8B5R - chains B and X of the 11 polymer chains in the assembly; structure by electron microscopy, 6.10 A resolution (low resolution: residue-level contacts below are approximate; hydrogen-bond / salt-bridge calls are withheld).

Chain B:
Protein: Transitional endoplasmic reticulum ATPase
From: Homo sapiens
Notes: EC 3.6.4.6
Reference sequence: P55072 (TERA_HUMAN); residues 2-806 here = UniProt positions 2-806
Sequence (812 residues; numbered -5 to 806; the number before each row is that of its first residue; numbers below 1 keep their minus sign (Met-5 is residue -5)):
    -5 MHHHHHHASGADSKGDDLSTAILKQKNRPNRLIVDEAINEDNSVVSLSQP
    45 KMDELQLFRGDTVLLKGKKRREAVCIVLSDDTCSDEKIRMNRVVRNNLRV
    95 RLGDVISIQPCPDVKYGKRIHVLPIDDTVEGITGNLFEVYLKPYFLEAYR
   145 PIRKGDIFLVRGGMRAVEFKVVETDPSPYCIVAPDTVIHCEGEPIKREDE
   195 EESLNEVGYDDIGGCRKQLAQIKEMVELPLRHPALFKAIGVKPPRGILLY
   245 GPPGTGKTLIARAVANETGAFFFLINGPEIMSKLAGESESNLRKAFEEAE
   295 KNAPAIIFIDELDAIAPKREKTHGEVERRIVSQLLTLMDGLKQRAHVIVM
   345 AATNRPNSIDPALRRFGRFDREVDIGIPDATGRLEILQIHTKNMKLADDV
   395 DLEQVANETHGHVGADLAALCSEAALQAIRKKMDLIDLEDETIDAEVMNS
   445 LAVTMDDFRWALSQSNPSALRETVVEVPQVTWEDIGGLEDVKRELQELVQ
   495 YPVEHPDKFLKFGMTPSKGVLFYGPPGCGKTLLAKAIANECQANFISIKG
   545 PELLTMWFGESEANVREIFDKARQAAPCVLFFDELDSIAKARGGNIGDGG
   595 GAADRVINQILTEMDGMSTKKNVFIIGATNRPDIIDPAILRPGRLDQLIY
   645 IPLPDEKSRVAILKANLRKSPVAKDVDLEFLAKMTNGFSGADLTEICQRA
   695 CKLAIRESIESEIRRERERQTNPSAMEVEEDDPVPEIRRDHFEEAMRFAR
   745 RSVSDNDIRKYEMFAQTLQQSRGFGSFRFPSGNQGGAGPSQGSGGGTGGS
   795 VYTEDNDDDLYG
Unresolved in the structure: -5 to 20, 774-806
Construct notes: initiating methionine (-5); expression tag (-4 to 1)
From the paper describing this entry:
  - mutagenesis - G54K, Y143A: unchanged binding to p37

Chain X:
Protein: UBX domain-containing protein 2B
From: Homo sapiens
Reference sequence: Q14CS0 (UBX2B_HUMAN); numbering as in UniProt (aligned over 215-225)
Sequence (11 residues; row label = number of the first residue in the row):
   215 FSGEGQKLGSL

How chain B and chain X interact:
Contacting residue pairs (10):
  Arg113(B) - Glu218(X)
  Glu132(B) - Gly223(X)
  Leu140(B) - Leu225(X)
  Ile182(B) - Leu222(X)
  His183(B) - Ser216(X)
  His183(B) - Gly217(X)
  His183(B) - Glu218(X)
  Cys184(B) - Gln220(X)
  Glu185(B) - Phe215(X)
  Glu185(B) - Ser216(X)
Other interface residues (no listed pair), chain B (9 interface residues in all): His115, Glu187

Summary:
9 residues of chain B and 8 residues of chain X are in contact. From the paper: G54K and Y143A of chain B
leave binding to p37 unchanged.
Chain B is Transitional endoplasmic reticulum ATPase and chain X is UBX domain-containing protein 2B, both
from Homo sapiens; the structure, p97-p37-SPI substrate complex, was determined by electron microscopy.
